4BAR - chain A; structure by X-ray diffraction, 1.20 A resolution.

== Chain A ==
Molecule: Thaumatin-1
Organism: Thaumatococcus daniellii
UniProt: P02883 (THM1_THADA); numbering as in UniProt (aligned over 1-207)
Chain sequence (207 residues; numbered 1 to 207; the number before each row is that of its first residue):
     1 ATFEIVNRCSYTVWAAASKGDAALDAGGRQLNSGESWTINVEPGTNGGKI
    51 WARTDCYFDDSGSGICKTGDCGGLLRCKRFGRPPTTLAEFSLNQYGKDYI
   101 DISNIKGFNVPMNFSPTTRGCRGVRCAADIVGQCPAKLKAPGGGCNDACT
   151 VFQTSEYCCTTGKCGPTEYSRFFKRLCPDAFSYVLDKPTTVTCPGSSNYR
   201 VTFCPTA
Disulfide bonds: Cys-9/Cys-204, Cys-56/Cys-66, Cys-71/Cys-77, Cys-121/Cys-193, Cys-126/Cys-177, Cys-134/Cys-145, Cys-149/Cys-158, Cys-159/Cys-164
Ligand contacts: IKX (4-(4-(2-hydroxyethyl)-1H-1,2,3-triazol-1-yl)pyridine-2,6-dicarboxylic acid): Lys-19, Gly-20, Asp-21, Arg-79, Phe-80

== Overview ==
Bound to chain A: compound IKX.
Chain A is Thaumatin-1 (Thaumatococcus daniellii); the structure, Thaumatin from Thaumatococcus daniellii
structure in complex with the europium tris-hydroxyethyltriazoledipicolinate complex at 1.20 A resolution, was
determined by X-ray diffraction (same publication as 4BAD, 4BAF, 4BAL and 4BAP).
